Entry 9EMP (X-ray diffraction, 1.45 A resolution); this record covers chain A.

Chain A:
Protein: Probable N-acetyltransferase 16
Organism: Homo sapiens
Notes: EC 2.3.1.-; engineered mutation(s): Residues 5-45 deleted
UniProtKB: Q8N8M0 (NAT16_HUMAN); aligned to UniProt positions 1-328 over residues 42-369 (the alignment contains insertions or deletions, so no single offset holds)
Amino-acid sequence (334 residues; each row starts with the number of its first residue):
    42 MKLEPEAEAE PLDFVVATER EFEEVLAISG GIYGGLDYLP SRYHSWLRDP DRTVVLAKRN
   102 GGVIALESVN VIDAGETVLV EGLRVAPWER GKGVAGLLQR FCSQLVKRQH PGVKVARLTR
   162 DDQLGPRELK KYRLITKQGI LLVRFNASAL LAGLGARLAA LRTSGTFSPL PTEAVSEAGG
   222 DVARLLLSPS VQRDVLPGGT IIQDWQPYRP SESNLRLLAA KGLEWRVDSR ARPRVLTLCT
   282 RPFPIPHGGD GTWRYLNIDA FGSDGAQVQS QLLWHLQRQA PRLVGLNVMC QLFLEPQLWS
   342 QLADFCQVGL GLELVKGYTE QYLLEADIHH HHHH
Not modelled in the structure: 372-375
Differences from the reference sequence: expression tag (370-375)
Residues lining bound ligands:
  - A1H51 ((2S)-3-(1H-imidazol-5-yl)-2-(tetradecanoylamino)propanoic acid): Tyr74, Tyr79, Glu108, Val121, Glu122, Gly123, Leu124, Gln140, Cys143, Ser144, Ala157, Leu159, Thr160, Tyr173, Trp246
  - coenzyme A (COA): Ile73, Tyr74, Leu124, Arg125, Val126, Glu130, Arg131, Gly132, Lys133, Gly134, Val135, Ala136, Gly137, Gln140, Thr160, Arg161, Arg168, Glu169
Reported in the primary citation:
  - binding site for A1H51: Thr160, Trp246
  - catalytic residues: Gly123, Leu124 (proposed by the authors, not directly observed)
  - disease-associated variants - F63S: decreased catalytic activity on acetylhistidine

In short:
Ligands of chain A: coenzyme A and compound A1H51. From the paper: catalytic residues Gly123 and Leu124; F63S
reduces catalytic activity on acetylhistidine.
Chain A is Probable N-acetyltransferase 16 (Homo sapiens); the structure, Crystal structure of Histidine
acetyltransferase with N-myristoyl histidine and coenzyme A, was determined by X-ray diffraction together with
9EMT, 9EN3, 9EMD and 9EMO from the same study.
